7QPD - chains E and C of the 5 polymer chains in the assembly; structure by electron microscopy, 3.73 A resolution.

Chain E:
Name: Protein disulfide-isomerase A3
Source organism: Homo sapiens
Notes: EC 5.3.4.1
Reference sequence: P30101 (PDIA3_HUMAN); residues 1-481 here correspond to UniProt positions 25-505 (UniProt number = residue number + 24)
Amino-acid sequence (481 residues; each row starts with the number of its first residue):
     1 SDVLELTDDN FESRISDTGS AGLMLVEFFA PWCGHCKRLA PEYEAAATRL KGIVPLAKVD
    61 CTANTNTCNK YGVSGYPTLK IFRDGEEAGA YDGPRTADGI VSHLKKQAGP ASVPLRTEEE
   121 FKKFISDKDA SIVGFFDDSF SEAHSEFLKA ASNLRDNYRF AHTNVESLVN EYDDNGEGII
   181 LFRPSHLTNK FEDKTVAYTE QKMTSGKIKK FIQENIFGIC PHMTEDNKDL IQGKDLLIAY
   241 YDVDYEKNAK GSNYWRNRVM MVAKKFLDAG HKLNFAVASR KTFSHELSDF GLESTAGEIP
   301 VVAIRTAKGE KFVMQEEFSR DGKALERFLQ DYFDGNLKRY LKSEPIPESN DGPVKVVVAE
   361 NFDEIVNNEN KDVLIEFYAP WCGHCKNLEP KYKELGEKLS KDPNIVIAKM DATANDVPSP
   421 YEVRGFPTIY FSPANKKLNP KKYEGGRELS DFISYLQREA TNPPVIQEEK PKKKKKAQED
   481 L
Unresolved in the structure: 1, 17-22, 467-481
Disulfides: Cys61-Cys68, Cys382-Cys385
Swiss-Prot annotation at these positions:
  - motif: Gln478 to Leu481 (Prevents secretion from ER)
  - active site (Nucleophile): Cys33, Cys36, Cys382, Cys385
  - site: Gly34 (Contributes to redox potential value), His35 (Contributes to redox potential value), Arg95 (Lowers pKa of C-terminal Cys of first active site), Gly383 (Contributes to redox potential value), His384 (Contributes to redox potential value), Arg447 (Lowers pKa of C-terminal Cys of second active site)
  - modified residue: Lys37 (N6-methyllysine), Lys105 (N6-succinyllysine), Lys128 (N6-acetyllysine), Lys194 (N6-succinyllysine), Lys228 (N6-acetyllysine), Thr295 (Phosphothreonine), Lys338 (N6-acetyllysine), Lys470 (N6-acetyllysine)

Chain C:
Name: Calreticulin
Source organism: Homo sapiens
Reference sequence: P27797 (CALR_HUMAN); residues 1-400 here correspond to UniProt positions 18-417 (UniProt number = residue number + 17)
Amino-acid sequence (400 residues; row label = number of the first residue in the row):
     1 EPAVYFKEQF LDGDGWTSRW IESKHKSDFG KFVLSSGKFY GDEEKDKGLQ TSQDARFYAL
    61 SASFEPFSNK GQTLVVQFTV KHEQNIDCGG GYVKLFPNSL DQTDMHGDSE YNIMFGPDIC
   121 GPGTKKVHVI FNYKGKNVLI NKDIRCKDDE FTHLYTLIVR PDNTYEVKID NSQVESGSLE
   181 DDWDFLPPKK IKDPDASKPE DWDERAKIDD PTDSKPEDWD KPEHIPDPDA KKPEDWDEEM
   241 DGEWEPPVIQ NPEYKGEWKP RQIDNPDYKG TWIHPEIDNP EYSPDPSIYA YDNFGVLGLD
   301 LWQVKSGTIF DNFLITNDEA YAEEFGNETW GVTKAAEKQM KDKQDEEQRL KEEEEDKKRK
   361 EEEEAEDKED DEDKDEDEED EEDKEEDEEE DVPGQAKDEL
Unresolved in the structure: 1-3, 12-13, 370-400
Disulfides: Cys88-Cys120
Swiss-Prot annotation at these positions:
  - region: Asp220 to Glu253 (Interaction with PPIB), Gly242 to Pro280 (3 X approximate repeats)
  - motif: Lys397 to Leu400 (Prevents secretion from ER)
  - binding site (Ca(2+)): Gln9, Lys45, Lys47, Asp311
  - binding site (an alpha-D-glucoside): Tyr92, Lys94, Tyr111, Asp118, Asp300
  - modified residue: Lys31 (N6-acetyllysine), Lys47 (N6-(2-hydroxyisobutyryl)lysine), Lys142 (N6-acetyllysine), Lys192 (N6-acetyllysine)
  - glycosylation: Asn327 (N-linked (GlcNAc...) asparagine)
What the authors report for this chain:
  - binding site for alpha-D-glucopyranose: Lys94, Tyr111, Met114, His128, Ile130, Asn137
  - binding site for alpha-D-mannopyranose: Cys88, Tyr92, Asp118, Cys120, Asp300, Trp302
  - binding site for beta-D-mannopyranose: Trp302

Interface between chain E and chain C:
Pairs across the interface (10; chain E residue first):
  Lys190(E) - Glu239(C)
  Lys190(E) - Met240(C)
  Phe191(E) - Met240(C)  hydrophobic
  Lys247(E) - Pro247(C)
  Lys247(E) - Val248(C)  hydrogen bond (backbone-backbone)
  Asn248(E) - Pro247(C)
  Lys250(E) - Glu245(C)
  Tyr254(E) - Trp236(C)  hydrophobic
  Arg258(E) - Asp235(C)
  Arg320(E) - Pro233(C)
Also at the interface, not in a pair above, chain E (10 interface residues in all): Glu246, Asn257
Also at the interface, not in a pair above, chain C (10 interface residues in all): Asp241, Trp244

Overview:
The chain E/chain C interface involves 10 residues from each chain; the contacts include 1 hydrogen bond. The
hydrogen-bonded pair Lys247(E)-Val248(C) is a backbone contact. From the paper: a binding site for
alpha-D-glucopyranose at Lys94(C), Tyr111(C) and Met114(C) among others; a binding site for
alpha-D-mannopyranose at Cys88(C), Tyr92(C) and Asp118(C) among others.
Here chain E is Protein disulfide-isomerase A3 and chain C is Calreticulin, both from Homo sapiens. Entry 7QPD
(Structure of the human MHC I peptide-loading complex editing module) was determined by electron microscopy.
